Entry 4HKI (X-ray diffraction, 2.15 A resolution); this record covers chains A and C.

Chain A:
Molecule: Tankyrase-2
From: Homo sapiens
Notes: EC 2.4.2.30; fragment: C-terminal fragment
UniProtKB: Q9H2K2 (TNKS2_HUMAN); numbering as in UniProt (aligned over 946-1113)
Chain sequence (191 residues; row label = number of the first residue in the row):
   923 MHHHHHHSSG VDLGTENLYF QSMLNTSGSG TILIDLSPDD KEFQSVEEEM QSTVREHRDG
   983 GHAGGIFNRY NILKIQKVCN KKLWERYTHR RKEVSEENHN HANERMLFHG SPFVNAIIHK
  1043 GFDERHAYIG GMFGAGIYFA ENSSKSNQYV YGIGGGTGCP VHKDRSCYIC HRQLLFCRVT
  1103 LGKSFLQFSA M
Unresolved in the structure: 923-951, 1113
Differences from the reference sequence: expression tag (923-945)
Bound ions: Zn2+: Cys1081, His1084, Cys1089, Cys1092
Ligand contacts: 2-phenyl-4H-chromen-4-one (FLN): Phe1030, His1031, Gly1032, Ser1033, Pro1034, His1048, Ala1049, Tyr1050, Tyr1060, Phe1061, Ala1062, Lys1067, Ser1068, Tyr1071, Ile1075
Swiss-Prot annotation at these positions:
  - binding site (Zn(2+)): Cys1081, His1084, Cys1089, Cys1092
  - mutagenesis: Met1054 (M1054V: Loss of activity)

Chain C:
Molecule: Tankyrase-2
From: Homo sapiens
Notes: EC 2.4.2.30; fragment: C-terminal fragment
UniProtKB: Q9H2K2 (TNKS2_HUMAN); residue numbers follow UniProt; this construct covers 1114-1162
Chain sequence (49 residues; row label = number of the first residue in the row):
  1114 KMAHSPPGHH SVTGRPSVNG LALAEYVIYR GEQAYPEYLI TYQIMRPEG
Unresolved in the structure: 1114, 1162

Chain A / chain C interface:
Residue-residue contacts - 158 pairs, chain A then chain C:
  Leu958(A) - Tyr1151(C)  hydrophobic
  Glu964(A) - Tyr1151(C)  hydrogen bond
  Val968(A) - Tyr1151(C)
  Val968(A) - Ile1153(C)  hydrophobic
  Met972(A) - Ile1153(C)  hydrophobic
  Met972(A) - Tyr1155(C)  hydrophobic
  Arg977(A) - Asn1132(C)
  Arg977(A) - Leu1134(C)
  Arg977(A) - Ala1135(C)
  Arg980(A) - Val1131(C)
  Arg980(A) - Asn1132(C)
  Gly986(A) - Ile1157(C)
  Gly987(A) - Ile1157(C)
  Ile988(A) - Met1158(C)
  Ile988(A) - Pro1160(C)
  Phe989(A) - Ile1157(C)  hydrophobic
  Phe989(A) - Met1158(C)
  Asn990(A) - Pro1160(C)
  Arg991(A) - Met1158(C)  hydrogen bond
  Tyr992(A) - Tyr1155(C)  hydrophobic
  Tyr992(A) - Gln1156(C)
  Tyr992(A) - Met1158(C)
  Asn993(A) - Tyr1155(C)
  Asn993(A) - Gln1156(C)  hydrogen bond (backbone-backbone)
  Asn993(A) - Met1158(C)
  Ile994(A) - Ile1153(C)  hydrophobic
  Ile994(A) - Thr1154(C)
  Ile994(A) - Tyr1155(C)  hydrophobic
  Leu995(A) - Thr1154(C)  hydrogen bond (backbone-backbone)
  Leu995(A) - Tyr1155(C)
  Lys996(A) - Leu1152(C)
  Lys996(A) - Ile1153(C)
  Lys996(A) - Thr1154(C)  hydrogen bond (backbone-backbone)
  Ile997(A) - Leu1152(C)
  Gln998(A) - Glu1150(C)
  Gln998(A) - Tyr1151(C)
  Gln998(A) - Leu1152(C)  hydrogen bond (backbone-backbone)
  Lys999(A) - Glu1150(C)  salt bridge
  Lys999(A) - Tyr1151(C)
  Val1000(A) - Tyr1148(C)  hydrogen bond (backbone-side chain)
  Val1000(A) - Pro1149(C)
  Val1000(A) - Glu1150(C)  hydrogen bond (backbone-backbone)
  Val1000(A) - Leu1152(C)
  Cys1001(A) - Tyr1148(C)
  Asn1002(A) - Tyr1148(C)  hydrogen bond (backbone-side chain)
  Leu1005(A) - Tyr1148(C)
  Trp1006(A) - Tyr1148(C)
  Trp1006(A) - Glu1150(C)
  Arg1008(A) - Glu1145(C)
  Tyr1009(A) - Glu1145(C)
  Tyr1009(A) - Gln1146(C)
  Tyr1009(A) - Ala1147(C)
  Tyr1009(A) - Tyr1148(C)  hydrophobic
  Arg1012(A) - His1123(C)
  Arg1012(A) - Arg1143(C)
  Arg1012(A) - Glu1145(C)
  Arg1012(A) - Gln1146(C)  hydrogen bond
  Val1016(A) - His1123(C)
  Val1016(A) - Gln1146(C)
  Glu1019(A) - His1123(C)  salt bridge
  Arg1027(A) - Tyr1139(C)  hydrogen bond
  Leu1029(A) - Tyr1139(C)  hydrophobic
  Val1036(A) - Leu1152(C)  hydrophobic
  Phe1044(A) - Gly1144(C)
  Phe1044(A) - Ala1147(C)  hydrophobic
  Glu1046(A) - Met1115(C)
  Phe1055(A) - Gly1127(C)
  Phe1055(A) - Val1140(C)  hydrophobic
  Phe1055(A) - Tyr1142(C)  hydrogen bond (backbone-side chain)
  Ala1057(A) - Met1115(C)
  Ala1057(A) - Ala1116(C)  hydrogen bond (backbone-backbone)
  Ala1057(A) - Tyr1142(C)
  Gly1058(A) - Val1140(C)
  Gly1058(A) - Ile1141(C)
  Ile1059(A) - Met1115(C)  hydrophobic
  Ile1059(A) - Tyr1139(C)
  Ile1059(A) - Val1140(C)
  Ile1059(A) - Ile1141(C)  hydrogen bond (backbone-backbone)
  Ile1059(A) - Gly1144(C)
  Tyr1060(A) - Tyr1139(C)
  Tyr1060(A) - Val1140(C)  hydrophobic
  Phe1061(A) - Glu1138(C)
  Phe1061(A) - Tyr1139(C)  hydrogen bond (backbone-backbone)
  Phe1061(A) - Ile1141(C)  hydrophobic
  Phe1061(A) - Ala1147(C)  hydrophobic
  Ala1062(A) - Ala1137(C)
  Glu1063(A) - Leu1136(C)
  Glu1063(A) - Ala1137(C)  hydrogen bond (backbone-backbone)
  Glu1063(A) - Tyr1139(C)  hydrogen bond
  Asn1064(A) - Ala1135(C)
  Asn1064(A) - Leu1136(C)  hydrogen bond (side chain-backbone)
  Lys1067(A) - Glu1138(C)
  Asn1069(A) - Tyr1155(C)  hydrogen bond
  Asn1069(A) - Ile1157(C)
  Val1072(A) - Tyr1155(C)
  Cys1089(A) - Ile1157(C)
  Tyr1090(A) - Gln1156(C)
  Tyr1090(A) - Ile1157(C)
  Tyr1090(A) - Met1158(C)
  Tyr1090(A) - Arg1159(C)
  Ile1091(A) - Gln1156(C)  hydrogen bond (backbone-side chain)
  Cys1092(A) - Gln1156(C)
  His1093(A) - Tyr1155(C)
  His1093(A) - Gln1156(C)
  Arg1094(A) - Ile1153(C)
  Arg1094(A) - Thr1154(C)
  Arg1094(A) - Tyr1155(C)  hydrogen bond (backbone-backbone)
  Arg1094(A) - Ile1157(C)
  Gln1095(A) - Leu1152(C)
  Gln1095(A) - Ile1153(C)
  Gln1095(A) - Thr1154(C)  hydrogen bond
  Gln1095(A) - Tyr1155(C)
  Leu1096(A) - Tyr1151(C)
  Leu1096(A) - Leu1152(C)
  Leu1096(A) - Ile1153(C)  hydrogen bond (backbone-backbone)
  Leu1096(A) - Tyr1155(C)
  Leu1097(A) - Tyr1151(C)
  Leu1097(A) - Leu1152(C)  hydrophobic
  Phe1098(A) - Glu1150(C)  hydrogen bond (backbone-backbone)
  Phe1098(A) - Tyr1151(C)  hydrogen bond (backbone-backbone)
  Phe1098(A) - Ile1153(C)  hydrophobic
  Cys1099(A) - Tyr1148(C)
  Cys1099(A) - Pro1149(C)  hydrophobic
  Arg1100(A) - Gln1146(C)
  Arg1100(A) - Ala1147(C)
  Arg1100(A) - Tyr1148(C)  hydrogen bond (backbone-backbone)
  Arg1100(A) - Glu1150(C)  salt bridge
  Val1101(A) - Ile1141(C)  hydrophobic
  Val1101(A) - Gln1146(C)
  Thr1102(A) - Ile1141(C)
  Thr1102(A) - Gln1146(C)  hydrogen bond (backbone-backbone)
  Leu1103(A) - His1123(C)
  Leu1103(A) - Ser1124(C)  hydrogen bond (backbone-side chain)
  Leu1103(A) - Tyr1139(C)  hydrophobic
  Gly1104(A) - His1123(C)
  Lys1105(A) - Gly1121(C)
  Lys1105(A) - His1122(C)
  Lys1105(A) - His1123(C)  hydrogen bond (backbone-backbone)
  Lys1105(A) - Ser1124(C)
  Ser1106(A) - His1122(C)
  Ser1106(A) - Ser1124(C)  hydrogen bond
  Ser1106(A) - Val1125(C)
  Ser1106(A) - Thr1126(C)  hydrogen bond
  Phe1107(A) - Pro1119(C)  hydrophobic
  Phe1107(A) - His1122(C)
  Phe1107(A) - Ser1124(C)  hydrogen bond (backbone-backbone)
  Phe1107(A) - Val1125(C)
  Phe1107(A) - Thr1126(C)  hydrogen bond (backbone-backbone)
  Leu1108(A) - Thr1126(C)
  Leu1108(A) - Arg1128(C)
  Gln1109(A) - Thr1126(C)  hydrogen bond (backbone-backbone)
  Gln1109(A) - Gly1127(C)
  Gln1109(A) - Arg1128(C)  hydrogen bond (backbone-backbone)
  Phe1110(A) - Arg1128(C)
  Ser1111(A) - Arg1128(C)  hydrogen bond (side chain-backbone)
  Ser1111(A) - Pro1129(C)
  Ser1111(A) - Ser1130(C)  hydrogen bond (backbone-backbone)
  Ala1112(A) - Val1131(C)  hydrophobic
Also at the interface, not in a pair above, chain A (81 interface residues in all): Leu955, Thr975, Glu978, Met1028, Phe1030, Ile1039, Ile1040, Asp1045, Ala1049, Ser1088
Also at the interface, not in a pair above, chain C (43 interface residues in all): Glu1161

Overview:
Chain A and chain C form an interface of 81 and 43 residues respectively, with 37 hydrogen bonds and 3 salt
bridges. Polar pairs include Lys999(A)-Glu1150(C), Glu1019(A)-His1123(C) and Arg1100(A)-Glu1150(C). Ligands of
chain A: 2-phenyl-4H-chromen-4-one.
Here chain A is Tankyrase-2 and chain C is Tankyrase-2, both from Homo sapiens. Entry 4HKI (Tankyrase 2 in
complex with flavone) was determined by X-ray diffraction (same publication as 4HKK, 4HKN, 4HL5, 4HLF, 4HLG,
4HLH and 3 further entries).
